PDB entry 9UX0 | X-ray diffraction, 2.49 A resolution | chains A and B of the 3 polymer chains in the assembly

== Chain A ==
Name: Cation transporter
Organism: Vibrio parahaemolyticus
UniProt: Q87P38 (Q87P38_VIBPA); residue numbers follow UniProt; this construct covers 1-492
Sequence (493 residues; row label = number of the first residue in the row; numbering starts at 0):
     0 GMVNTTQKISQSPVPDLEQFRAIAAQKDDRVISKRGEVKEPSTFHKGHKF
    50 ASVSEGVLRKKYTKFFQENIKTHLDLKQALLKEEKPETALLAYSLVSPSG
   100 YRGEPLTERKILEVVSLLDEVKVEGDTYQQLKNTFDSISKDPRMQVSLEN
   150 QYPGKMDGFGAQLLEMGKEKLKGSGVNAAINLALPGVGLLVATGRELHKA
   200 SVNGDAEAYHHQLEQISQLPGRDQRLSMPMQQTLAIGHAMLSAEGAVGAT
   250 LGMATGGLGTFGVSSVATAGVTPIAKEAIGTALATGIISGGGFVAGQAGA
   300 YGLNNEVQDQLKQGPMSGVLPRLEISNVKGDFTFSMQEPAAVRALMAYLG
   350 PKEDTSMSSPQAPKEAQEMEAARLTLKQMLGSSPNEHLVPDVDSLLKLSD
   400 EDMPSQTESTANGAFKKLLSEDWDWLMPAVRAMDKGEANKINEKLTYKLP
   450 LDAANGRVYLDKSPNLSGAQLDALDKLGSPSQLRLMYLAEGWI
Unresolved in the structure: 0-10, 244-311, 393-401
Sequence notes: expression tag (0)

== Chain B ==
Name: CesT family type III secretion system chaperone
Organism: Vibrio parahaemolyticus
UniProt: Q87P37 (Q87P37_VIBPA); numbering as in UniProt (aligned over 1-152)
Sequence (157 residues; numbered -4 to 152; the number before each row is that of its first residue; numbers below 1 keep their minus sign (Gly-4 is residue -4)):
    -4 GPLGSMNTIQPLLDEFCRLNELPPLILEDGNRCQLLVDDRFVLYFTATED
    46 DALMLSVAFGGLEKSGELRVRGLELLARANYQRVGSGNLALSLAPNGRQL
    96 VLAGRQPTEHLNSANLTVWFHEIIEQTELWQARFAMLDQDLSATSNHEQS
   146 HVQPLRV
Unresolved in the structure: -4 to 4, 135-152
Sequence notes: expression tag (-4 to 0)

== How chain A and chain B interact ==
Pairs across the interface (32; chain A residue first):
  Gln25(A) - Asp133(B)
  Lys26(A) - Ala130(B)
  Lys26(A) - Met131(B)
  Asp28(A) - Arg35(B)  salt bridge
  Asp28(A) - Gln126(B)  hydrogen bond
  Glu39(A) - Arg35(B)  salt bridge
  Gly46(A) - Asp33(B)
  His47(A) - Asp33(B)
  His47(A) - Ile119(B)
  His47(A) - Glu123(B)  salt bridge
  Lys48(A) - Leu31(B)
  Lys48(A) - Val32(B)
  Lys48(A) - Asp33(B)  hydrogen bond (backbone-backbone)
  Phe49(A) - Pro18(B)
  Phe49(A) - Leu30(B)  hydrophobic
  Phe49(A) - Leu31(B)
  Phe49(A) - Val32(B)  hydrophobic
  Phe49(A) - Phe115(B)  hydrophobic
  Ala50(A) - Leu30(B)
  Ala50(A) - Leu31(B)  hydrogen bond (backbone-backbone)
  Ser51(A) - Pro18(B)
  Ser51(A) - Pro19(B)  hydrogen bond (side chain-backbone)
  Val52(A) - Gln29(B)
  Val52(A) - Leu31(B)  hydrophobic
  Lys60(A) - Asp34(B)
  Phe64(A) - Asp34(B)
  Ala199(A) - Ser60(B)
  Glu206(A) - Glu62(B)
  Ile235(A) - Leu63(B)
  Gly236(A) - Leu63(B)
  His237(A) - Asp133(B)
  Arg342(A) - Ser60(B)
Interface residues without a listed pair, chain A (22 interface residues in all): Ser41, Arg108, Val201
Interface residues without a listed pair, chain B (22 interface residues in all): Leu17, Leu20, Gly61

== Summary ==
Chain A and chain B each contribute 22 residues to their interface, with 4 hydrogen bonds and 3 salt bridges.
Among the polar pairs are Asp28(A)-Arg35(B), Glu39(A)-Arg35(B) and His47(A)-Glu123(B).
Chain A is Cation transporter and chain B is CesT family type III secretion system chaperone, both from Vibrio
parahaemolyticus; the structure, Crystal structure of the virulence effector VepA in complex with its
secretion chaperone VecA, was determined by X-ray diffraction, deposited together with 9UWZ.
